Entry 6O7H (electron microscopy, 2.90 A resolution); this record covers chains C and G of the 9 polymer chains in the assembly.

[Chain C]
Molecule: Csm3
Source organism: Thermococcus onnurineus (strain NA1)
UniProtKB: B6YWC0 (B6YWC0_THEON); residue numbers follow UniProt; this construct covers 1-290
Chain sequence (292 residues; each row starts with the number of its first residue; numbers below 1 keep their minus sign (Gly-1 is residue -1)):
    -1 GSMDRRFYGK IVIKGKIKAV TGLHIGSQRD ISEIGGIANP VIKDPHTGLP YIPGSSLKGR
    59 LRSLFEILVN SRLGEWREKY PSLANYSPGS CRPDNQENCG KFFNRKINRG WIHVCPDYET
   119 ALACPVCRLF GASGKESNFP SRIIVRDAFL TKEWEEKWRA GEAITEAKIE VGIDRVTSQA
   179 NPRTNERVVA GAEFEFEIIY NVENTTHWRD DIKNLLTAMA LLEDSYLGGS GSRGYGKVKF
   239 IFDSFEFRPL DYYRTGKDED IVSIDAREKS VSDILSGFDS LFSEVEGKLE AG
Disordered / not traced: -1 to 3, 28-33, 288-290
Differences from the reference sequence: expression tag (-1 to 0); conflict Ala36 (Asp in B6YWC0)
Ion coordination: Zn2+: His111, Cys113, Cys122, Cys125

[Chain G]
Molecule: 38-nt RNA strand
Sequence (38 nucleotides; numbered -8 to 29; the number before each row is that of its first residue; numbers below 1 keep their minus sign (G-8 is residue -8)):
    -8 GUGGAAAGGC GGGCAGAGGC GGUUUGCGUA UUGGGCGC
Disordered / not traced: 19-29

[Chain C / chain G interface]
Pairs across the interface (55):
  Ile23(C) - C1(G)  phosphate contact
  Gly24(C) - G0(G)  hydrogen bond to the sugar
  Gly24(C) - C1(G)  phosphate contact
  Ser25(C) - G0(G)  base contact
  Gln26(C) - G0(G)  base contact
  Ser53(C) - G-1(G)  sugar contact
  Ser53(C) - G0(G)  hydrogen bond to the phosphate
  Ser54(C) - G-1(G)  phosphate contact
  Ser54(C) - G0(G)  hydrogen bond to the phosphate
  Ser54(C) - C1(G)  phosphate contact
  Lys56(C) - A-2(G)  salt bridge to the phosphate
  Gly57(C) - G-1(G)  base contact
  Arg58(C) - G-1(G)  hydrogen bond to the base
  Arg60(C) - A-3(G)  hydrogen bond to the phosphate
  Arg60(C) - A-2(G)  salt bridge to the phosphate
  Ser61(C) - G-1(G)  hydrogen bond to the base
  Ile105(C) - A-3(G)  base contact
  Ile105(C) - A-2(G)  base contact
  Ile110(C) - A-2(G)  phosphate contact
  Ile110(C) - G-1(G)  phosphate contact
  Val112(C) - A-3(G)  sugar contact
  Phe128(C) - A-2(G)  phosphate contact
  Gly129(C) - A-3(G)  sugar contact
  Ala130(C) - A-4(G)  hydrogen bond to the sugar
  Ala130(C) - A-3(G)  sugar contact
  Ser131(C) - A-4(G)  base contact
  Ser131(C) - A-3(G)  sugar contact
  Asn136(C) - G-5(G)  base contact
  Asn136(C) - A-4(G)  hydrogen bond to the base
  Phe137(C) - A-4(G)  sugar contact
  Ser139(C) - A-3(G)  hydrogen bond to the phosphate
  Ile167(C) - A6(G)  base contact
  Glu168(C) - A6(G)  phosphate contact
  Val169(C) - G4(G)  hydrogen bond to the sugar
  Val169(C) - C5(G)  sugar contact
  Val169(C) - A6(G)  sugar contact
  Gly170(C) - G4(G)  phosphate contact
  Gly170(C) - C5(G)  phosphate contact
  Ile171(C) - C5(G)  hydrogen bond to the phosphate
  Ile171(C) - G7(G)  sugar contact
  Arg173(C) - C5(G)  salt bridge to the phosphate
  Ser176(C) - A8(G)  sugar contact
  Ala178(C) - G7(G)  base contact
  Pro180(C) - A6(G)  base contact
  Arg181(C) - G4(G)  hydrogen bond to the sugar
  Tyr224(C) - G-1(G)  base contact
  Tyr224(C) - G2(G)  hydrogen bond to the phosphate
  Gly226(C) - G-1(G)  hydrogen bond to the base
  Gly226(C) - C1(G)  phosphate contact
  Gly227(C) - C1(G)  sugar contact
  Gly227(C) - G2(G)  phosphate contact
  Ser228(C) - G2(G)  phosphate contact
  Ser230(C) - G3(G)  phosphate contact
  Arg231(C) - G3(G)  salt bridge to the phosphate
  Arg231(C) - G4(G)  salt bridge to the phosphate
Also at the interface, not in a pair above, chain C (42 interface residues in all): His22, Pro51, Pro138, Lys166, Leu225

[In short]
42 residues of chain C face 14 of chain G across their interface, with 14 hydrogen bonds and 5 salt bridges.
Polar contacts include Arg58(C)-G-1(G), Ser61(C)-G-1(G) and Asn136(C)-A-4(G). His111(C), Cys113(C), Cys122(C)
and Cys125(C) form the Zn2+ site.
Chain C is Csm3 (Thermococcus onnurineus (strain NA1)) and chain G is a 38-nt RNA strand; the structure,
Cryo-EM structure of Csm-crRNA-target RNA ternary complex in complex with cA4 in type III-A CRISPR-Cas system,
was determined by electron microscopy, deposited together with 6O73, 6O74, 6O75, 6O78, 6O79, 6O7B and 3
further entries.
